Entry 6S6E (X-ray diffraction, 2.00 A resolution); this record covers chain A.

Chain A:
Protein: Engineered ancestor of haloalkane dehalogenases and Renilla luciferase (AncHLD-RLuc I161_F162PinsL)
From: synthetic construct
Chain sequence (298 residues; row label = number of the first residue in the row):
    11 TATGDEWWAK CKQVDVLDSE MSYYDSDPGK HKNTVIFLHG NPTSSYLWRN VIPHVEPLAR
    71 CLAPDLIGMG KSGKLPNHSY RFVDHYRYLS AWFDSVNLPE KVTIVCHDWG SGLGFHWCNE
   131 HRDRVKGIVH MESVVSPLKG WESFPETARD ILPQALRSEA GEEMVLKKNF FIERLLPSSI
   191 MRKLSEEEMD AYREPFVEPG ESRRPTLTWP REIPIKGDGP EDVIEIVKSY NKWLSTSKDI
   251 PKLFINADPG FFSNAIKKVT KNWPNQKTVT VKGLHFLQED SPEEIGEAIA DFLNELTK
Disordered / not traced: 308
From the paper describing this entry:
  - conformationally variable residues: L162

Overview:
The paper reports conformational variability at L162.
Chain A is Engineered ancestor of haloalkane dehalogenases and Renilla luciferase (AncHLD-RLuc I161_F162PinsL)
(synthetic construct); the structure, Crystal structure of the engineered ancestor of haloalkane dehalogenases
and Renilla luciferase (AncHLD-RLuc I161_F162PinsL), was determined by X-ray diffraction (same publication as
6YN2 and 6S97).
